Entry 9CDJ (electron microscopy, 2.49 A resolution); this record covers chains A and B.

[Chain A (and B)]
Protein: ATPase MORC2
Source organism: Homo sapiens
Notes: EC 3.6.1.-; chain B of this document is another copy of the same molecule, construct and numbering; everything in this record applies to it too
UniProtKB: Q9Y6X9 (MORC2_HUMAN); residue numbers follow UniProt; this construct covers 1-603
Chain sequence (603 residues; each row starts with the number of its first residue):
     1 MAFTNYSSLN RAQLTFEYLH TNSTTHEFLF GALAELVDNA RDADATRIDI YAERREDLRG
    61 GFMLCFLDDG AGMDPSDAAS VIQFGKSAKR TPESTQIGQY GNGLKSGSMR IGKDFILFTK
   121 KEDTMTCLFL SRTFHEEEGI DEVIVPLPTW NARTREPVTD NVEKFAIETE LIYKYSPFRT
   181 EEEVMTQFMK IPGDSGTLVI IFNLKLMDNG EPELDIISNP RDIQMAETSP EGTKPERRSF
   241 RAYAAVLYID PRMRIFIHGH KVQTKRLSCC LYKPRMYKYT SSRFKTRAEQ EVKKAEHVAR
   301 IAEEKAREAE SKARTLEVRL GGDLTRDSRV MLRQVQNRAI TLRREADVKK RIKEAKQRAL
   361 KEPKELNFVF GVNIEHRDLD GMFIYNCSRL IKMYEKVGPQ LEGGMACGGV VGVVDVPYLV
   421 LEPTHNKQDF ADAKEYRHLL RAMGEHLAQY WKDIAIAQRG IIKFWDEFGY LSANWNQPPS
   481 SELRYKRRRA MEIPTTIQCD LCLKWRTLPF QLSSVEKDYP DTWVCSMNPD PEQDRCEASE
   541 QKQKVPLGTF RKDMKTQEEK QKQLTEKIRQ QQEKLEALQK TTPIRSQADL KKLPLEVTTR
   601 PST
Not modelled in the structure: 1-4, 289-364, 515-518, 552-603 (chain B: 289-364, 511-518, 529-533, 552-603)
Ion coordination: Mg2+: Asn39 (together with AMP-PNP); Zn2+: Cys499, Cys502, Cys525, Cys536
Residues lining bound ligands: AMP-PNP (ANP; phosphoaminophosphonic acid-adenylate ester): Glu35, Asn39, Ala40, Ala43, Asp68, Gly72, Met73, Val81, Lys86, Ser87, Lys89, Ile97, Gly98, Gln99, Tyr100, Gly101, Asn102, Gly103, Leu104, Lys105, Thr197, Lys427
Curated features (UniProtKB/Swiss-Prot):
  - zinc finger: Ala490 to Lys544 (CW-type)
  - binding site (ATP): Asn39, Ser87 to Lys89, Gln99 to Lys105, Lys427
  - binding site (Mg(2+)): Asn39
  - binding site (Zn(2+)): Cys499, Cys502, Cys525, Cys536
  - modified residue: Ala2 (N-acetylalanine), Thr582 (Phosphothreonine), Ser602 (Phosphoserine)
  - natural variant: Thr24 (T24I: In DIGFAN), Glu27 (E27K: In DIGFAN), Ser87 (S87L: In CMT2Z and DIGFAN), Ala88 (A88V: In DIGFAN), Gln96 (Q96E: In CMT2Z; uncertain significance), Arg132 (R132C: In DIGFAN), Glu236 (E236G: In CMT2Z), Arg252 (R252W: In CMT2Z), Arg266 (R266S: In DIGFAN), Ser388 (S388R: In DIGFAN), Tyr394 (Y394C: In DIGFAN and CMT2Z), Gln400 (Q400R: In CMT2Z), 6 further natural variant entries in UniProt
  - mutagenesis: Tyr18 (Y18A: Abolishes homodimerization. No effect on ATPase activity. Loss of HUSH-dependent gene silencing), Asn39 (N39A: Loss of ATP-binding and ATPase activity. Does not homodimerizes. Seems to abolish chromatin compaction), Asp68 (D68A: Loss of ATP-binding and ATPase activity. Loss of binding to ATP and ATPase activity; when associated with A-69. Prevents chromatin remodeling), Asp69 (D69A: No effect on binding to ATP and ATPase activity; when associated with A-68), Arg266 (R266A: Increases HUSH-dependent gene silencing), Arg319 (R319E: No effect on HUSH-dependent gene silencing), Arg326 (R326E: Loss of HUSH-dependent gene silencing. Decreases dsDNA-binding affinity; when associated with E-329 and E-333), Arg329 (R329E: Loss of HUSH-dependent gene silencing. Decreases dsDNA-binding affinity; when associated with E-326 and E-333), Arg333 (R333E: Loss of HUSH-dependent gene silencing. Decreases dsDNA-binding affinity; when associated with E-326 and E-329), Arg344 (R344E: No effect on HUSH-dependent gene silencing), Arg351 (R351E: No effect on HUSH-dependent gene silencing), Arg358 (R358E: No effect on HUSH-dependent gene silencing)
From the paper describing this entry:
  - mutagenesis - N39A: decreased binding to DNA

[How chain A and chain B interact]
Contacting residue pairs - 131 pairs, chain A then chain B:
  Asn5(A) with Ile167(B)
  Tyr6(A) with Phe134(B), hydrophobic; Glu138(B), hydrogen bond; Ile144(B), hydrophobic; Ile167(B), hydrophobic; Leu171(B)
  Ser8(A) with Asn161(B); Lys164(B)
  Leu9(A) with Ile144(B), hydrophobic; Pro146(B), hydrophobic; Ile167(B), hydrophobic; Glu168(B); Leu171(B), hydrophobic
  Asn10(A) with Ile82(B); Ile144(B); Val145(B), hydrogen bond (backbone-backbone); Leu147(B); Lys164(B), hydrogen bond; Glu168(B)
  Arg11(A) with Ile82(B); Glu142(B), salt bridge; Val143(B); Ile144(B)
  Ala12(A) with Leu14(B); Ile82(B); Phe84(B), hydrophobic; Val143(B), hydrogen bond (backbone-backbone)
  Gln13(A) with Ile82(B), hydrogen bond (backbone-backbone); Gln83(B); Phe84(B), hydrogen bond (backbone-backbone)
  Leu14(A) with Ala12(B); Leu14(B), hydrophobic; Phe84(B)
  Thr15(A) with Gln83(B); Phe84(B), hydrogen bond (side chain-backbone); Gly85(B); Lys86(B), hydrogen bond (side chain-backbone)
  Glu17(A) with Gly85(B); Arg90(B), salt bridge
  Tyr18(A) with Tyr18(B), hydrogen bond; Asn22(B), hydrogen bond; Phe84(B); Gly85(B); Asn102(B), hydrogen bond; His425(B)
  His20(A) with Glu422(B), salt bridge
  Thr21(A) with Tyr100(B), hydrogen bond (side chain-backbone); Asn102(B); His425(B)
  Asn22(A) with Tyr18(B), hydrogen bond
  Thr24(A) with Tyr100(B); Thr424(B); His425(B), hydrogen bond (side chain-backbone)
  Thr25(A) with His425(B)
  Glu27(A) with Thr424(B); Phe430(B); Ala431(B); Ala433(B)
  Ile82(A) with Asn10(B); Arg11(B); Ala12(B); Gln13(B), hydrogen bond (backbone-backbone)
  Gln83(A) with Gln13(B)
  Phe84(A) with Ala12(B), hydrophobic; Gln13(B), hydrogen bond (backbone-backbone); Leu14(B); Thr15(B), hydrogen bond (backbone-side chain); Tyr18(B)
  Gly85(A) with Thr15(B); Glu17(B); Tyr18(B)
  Lys86(A) with Thr15(B), hydrogen bond (backbone-side chain)
  Arg90(A) with Glu17(B)
  Tyr100(A) with Thr21(B), hydrogen bond (backbone-side chain); Thr24(B)
  Asn102(A) with Tyr18(B), hydrogen bond; Thr21(B)
  Arg110(A) with Ala431(B)
  Phe134(A) with Tyr6(B), hydrophobic
  Glu137(A) with Met1(B)
  Glu138(A) with Met1(B); Ala2(B); Phe3(B); Tyr6(B), hydrogen bond
  Gly139(A) with Met1(B)
  Glu142(A) with Arg11(B), salt bridge
  Val143(A) with Arg11(B); Ala12(B), hydrogen bond (backbone-backbone)
  Ile144(A) with Tyr6(B), hydrophobic; Leu9(B), hydrophobic; Asn10(B); Arg11(B)
  Val145(A) with Asn10(B), hydrogen bond (backbone-backbone)
  Leu147(A) with Asn10(B)
  Asn161(A) with Ser8(B)
  Lys164(A) with Ser8(B), hydrogen bond (side chain-backbone); Leu9(B); Asn10(B), hydrogen bond
  Ile167(A) with Asn5(B); Tyr6(B), hydrophobic; Leu9(B), hydrophobic
  Glu168(A) with Leu9(B); Asn10(B)
  Leu171(A) with Phe3(B), hydrophobic; Tyr6(B); Leu9(B), hydrophobic
  Lys174(A) with Phe3(B)
  Met207(A) with Lys434(B)
  Asp208(A) with Arg283(B); Glu435(B)
  Ala226(A) with Lys434(B)
  Glu227(A) with Lys434(B); Arg437(B)
  Arg283(A) with Asp208(B)
  Thr286(A) with Asp208(B)
  Glu422(A) with His20(B), salt bridge
  Thr424(A) with Thr24(B); Glu27(B)
  His425(A) with Tyr18(B); Thr21(B); Thr24(B); Thr25(B); His425(B)
  Phe430(A) with Glu27(B)
  Ala431(A) with Glu27(B); Arg110(B)
  Ala433(A) with Glu27(B)
  Lys434(A) with Met207(B); Ala226(B); Glu227(B)
  Glu435(A) with Asp208(B)
Also at the interface, not in a pair above, chain A (62 interface residues in all): His26, Ile140, Pro146, Tyr175, Pro423, Arg437
Also at the interface, not in a pair above, chain B (61 interface residues in all): His26, Ile140, Asp141, Pro423

[Summary]
Chain A and chain B form an interface of 62 and 61 residues respectively; the contacts include 25 hydrogen
bonds and 5 salt bridges. Among the polar pairs are Arg11(A)-Glu142(B), Glu17(A)-Arg90(B) and
His20(A)-Glu422(B). Chain A binds AMP-PNP. The paper reports that N39A of chain A reduces binding to DNA.
Chain A and chain B are both ATPase MORC2 (Homo sapiens); the structure, MORC2 ATPase with DNA, was determined
by electron microscopy (same publication as 9CDF, 9CDG, 9CDH and 9CDI).
